7C2P - chain A; structure by X-ray diffraction, 2.10 A resolution.

# Chain A
Protein: Plant defensing Egk
Organism: Elaeis guineensis
Sequence (47 residues; row label = number of the first residue in the row):
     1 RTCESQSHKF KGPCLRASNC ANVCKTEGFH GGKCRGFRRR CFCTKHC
Disulfides: Cys3-Cys47, Cys14-Cys34, Cys20-Cys41, Cys24-Cys43
From the paper describing this entry:
  - contacts within the chain: Arg1-Cys47, Glu4-Arg35 (salt bridge), Lys9-Glu27 (from molecular simulation)

# Overview
From the paper: contacts within the chain involving Arg1, Cys47 and Glu4 among others.
Chain A is Plant defensing Egk (Elaeis guineensis); the structure, Structure of Egk Peptide, was determined by
X-ray diffraction (same publication as 7C31).
